5ZNR - chains A and P; structure by X-ray diffraction, 3.20 A resolution.

== Chain A ==
Protein: SHORT LIFE family protein
From: Populus trichocarpa
Reference sequence: B9H0V2 (B9H0V2_POPTR); residues 1-215 here = UniProt positions 1-215
Amino-acid sequence (216 residues; numbered 0 to 215; the number before each row is that of its first residue; numbering starts at 0):
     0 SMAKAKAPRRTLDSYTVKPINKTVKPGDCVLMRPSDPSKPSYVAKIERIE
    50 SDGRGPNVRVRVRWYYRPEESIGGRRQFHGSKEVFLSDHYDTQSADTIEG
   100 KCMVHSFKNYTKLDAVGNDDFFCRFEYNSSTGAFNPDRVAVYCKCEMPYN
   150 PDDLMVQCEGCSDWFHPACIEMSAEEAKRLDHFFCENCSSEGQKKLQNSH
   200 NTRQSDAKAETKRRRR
Unresolved in the structure: 0-6, 188-215
Differences from the reference sequence: expression tag (0)
Metal / ion sites: Zn2+ site 1: C142, C144, H165, C168; Zn2+ site 2: C157, C160, C187

== Chain P ==
Protein: 17-mer peptide from Histone H3.2
Reference sequence: P59226 (H32_ARATH); residues 20-36 here correspond to UniProt positions 21-37 (UniProt number = residue number + 1)
Amino-acid sequence (17 residues; row label = number of the first residue in the row):
    20 LATKAARKSAPATGGVK
Unresolved in the structure: 20
Modified positions: K27 (N-trimethyllysine; M3L)
UniProt features mapped onto this chain:
  - site: K27 (Not N6-acetylated), A31 (Recognition by ATXR5 and ATXR6), K36 (Not N6-acetylated)
  - modified residue: K23 (N6-acetyllysine), K27 (N6,N6,N6-trimethyllysine), S28 (Phosphoserine), K36 (N6,N6,N6-trimethyllysine)

== Chain A / chain P interface ==
Residue-residue contacts (26):
  R32(A) - T22(P)  hydrogen bond (side chain-backbone)
  R32(A) - K23(P)
  R32(A) - A24(P)
  R32(A) - A25(P)  hydrogen bond (backbone-backbone)
  S34(A) - A25(P)  hydrogen bond (backbone-backbone)
  Y41(A) - A25(P)  hydrophobic
  Y41(A) - K27(P)
  W63(A) - K27(P)
  Y65(A) - K27(P)
  Y65(A) - P30(P)
  E69(A) - K27(P)
  H88(A) - S28(P)  hydrogen bond
  D90(A) - K27(P)
  D90(A) - S28(P)  hydrogen bond
  Q92(A) - A25(P)
  Q92(A) - R26(P)  hydrogen bond (side chain-backbone)
  S93(A) - K23(P)
  D95(A) - A21(P)
  D95(A) - T22(P)
  D95(A) - K23(P)  hydrogen bond (backbone-backbone)
  T96(A) - T22(P)
  T96(A) - K23(P)
  T96(A) - A24(P)
  T96(A) - A25(P)
  S128(A) - P30(P)
  S129(A) - A31(P)
Also at the interface, not in a pair above, chain A (20 interface residues in all): P18, M31, P33, Y64, I97, E98
Also at the interface, not in a pair above, chain P (11 interface residues in all): A29
From the paper, about this interface:
  - residue pairs: M31(A)-A25(P) (hydrophobic contact), Y41(A)-K27(P), Y41(A)-A25(P) (hydrophobic contact), W63(A)-K27(P), Y65(A)-K27(P), H88(A)-S28(P) (hydrogen bond), H88(A)-P30(P) (hydrophobic contact), D90(A)-S28(P) (hydrogen bond)
  - interface residues, chain A: R32(A), D90(A), Q92(A), D95(A)
  - hot spots on chain A (mutagenesis) - H88A, D90A: abolished binding to H3K27me3

== Overview ==
20 residues of chain A and 11 residues of chain P are in contact; the contacts include 7 hydrogen bonds. Among
the polar pairs are R32(A)-T22(P), H88(A)-S28(P) and D90(A)-S28(P). The paper describes hydrophobic contacts
between M31(A) and A25(P), Y41(A) and A25(P) and H88(A) and P30(P); contacts between Y41(A) and K27(P), W63(A)
and K27(P) and Y65(A) and K27(P); hydrogen bonds between H88(A) and S28(P) and D90(A) and S28(P). From the
paper: H88A and D90A of chain A abolish binding to H3K27me3; interface residues R32(A), D90(A) and Q92(A)
among others.
Here chain A is SHORT LIFE family protein (Populus trichocarpa) and chain P is a 17-mer peptide from Histone
H3.2. Entry 5ZNR (Crystal structure of PtSHL in complex with an H3K27me3 peptide) was determined by X-ray
diffraction (same publication as 5ZNP).
